Entry 4CTF (electron microscopy, 17.00 A resolution (very low resolution: no residue pairs are listed; an interface is given only as per-side residue counts)); this record covers chains A0 and A1 of the 240 polymer chains in the assembly.

# Chain A0 (and A1)
Name: VP1
Source organism: Equine rhinitis a virus
Notes: chain A1 of this document is another copy of the same molecule, construct and numbering; everything in this record applies to it too
Reference sequence: A2TJ51 (A2TJ51_9PICO); residue numbers follow UniProt; this construct covers 1-246
Sequence (246 residues; numbered 1 to 246; the number before each row is that of its first residue):
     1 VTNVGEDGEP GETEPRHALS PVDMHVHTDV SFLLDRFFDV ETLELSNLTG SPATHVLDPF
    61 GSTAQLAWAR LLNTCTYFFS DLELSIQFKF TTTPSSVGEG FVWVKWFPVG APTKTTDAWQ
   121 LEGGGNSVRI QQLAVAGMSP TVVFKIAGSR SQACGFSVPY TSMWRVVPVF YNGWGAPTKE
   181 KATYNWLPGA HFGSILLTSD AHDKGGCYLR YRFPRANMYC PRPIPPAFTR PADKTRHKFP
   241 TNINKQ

# Interface between chain A0 and chain A1
At this resolution (17 A) residue pairs are not listed: 42 residues of chain A0 and 38 of chain A1 lie at the interface.

# Summary
42 residues of chain A0 and 38 residues of chain A1 are in contact.
Both chains are VP1 (Equine rhinitis a virus). Entry 4CTF (The limits of structural plasticity in a
picornavirus capsid revealed by a massively expanded equine rhinitis ...) was determined by electron
microscopy, deposited together with 4CTG.
